Entry 4TUI (X-ray diffraction, 3.59 A resolution); this record covers chains C and A of the 8 polymer chains in the assembly.

# Chain C (and A)
Molecule: DNA double-strand break repair protein Mre11
From: Methanocaldococcus jannaschii
Notes: chain A of this document is another copy of the same molecule, construct and numbering; everything in this record applies to it too
UniProt: Q58719 (MRE11_METJA); residue numbers follow UniProt; this construct covers 1-333
Sequence (337 residues; each row starts with the number of its first residue; numbers below 1 keep their minus sign (Arg-3 is residue -3)):
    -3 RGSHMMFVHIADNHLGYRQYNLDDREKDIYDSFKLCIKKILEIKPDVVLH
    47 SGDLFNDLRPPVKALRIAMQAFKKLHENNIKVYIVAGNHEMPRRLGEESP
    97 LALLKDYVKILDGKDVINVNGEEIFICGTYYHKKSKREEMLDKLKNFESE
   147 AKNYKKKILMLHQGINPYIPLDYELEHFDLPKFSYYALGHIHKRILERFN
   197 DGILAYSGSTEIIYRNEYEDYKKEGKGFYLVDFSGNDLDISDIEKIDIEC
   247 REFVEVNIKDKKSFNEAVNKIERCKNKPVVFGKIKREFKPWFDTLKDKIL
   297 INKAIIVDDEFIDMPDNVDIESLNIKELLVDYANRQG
Not modelled in the structure: -3 to -1, 313-333 (chain A: 314-333)
Differences from the reference sequence: expression tag (-3 to 0)
Curated features (UniProtKB/Swiss-Prot):
  - active site: His85 (Proton donor)
  - binding site (Mn(2+)): Asp8, His10, Asp49, Asn84, His158, His186, His188
From the paper describing this entry:
  - mutagenesis - R55S, R89S: abolished binding to TP124/580
  - mutagenesis - R55S, R89S: decreased catalytic activity
  - mutagenesis - V58C/L99C, K129A, K132D, I302R, I302Y: decreased catalytic activity on DAR134
  - mutagenesis - K129A, K132D, I302Y: decreased catalytic activity on TP124/580
  - mutagenesis - I302R: unchanged catalytic activity on TP124/580
  - mutagenesis - K59C/E94C: decreased catalytic activity on reduced state
  - mutagenesis - K59C/E94C: increased catalytic activity on oxidized conditions

# How chain C and chain A interact
Pairs across the interface (23; chain C residue first):
  Phe260(C) with Leu91(A), hydrophobic
  Arg282(C) with Ile106(A), hydrogen bond (side chain-backbone)
  Glu283(C) with Gly92(A); Glu93(A); Glu94(A)
  Phe284(C) with Leu91(A), hydrophobic; Gly92(A)
  Lys285(C) with Asp108(A), salt bridge
  Pro286(C) with Tyr126(A)
  Trp287(C) with Pro88(A); Arg89(A); Arg90(A); Leu91(A), hydrophobic
  Asp289(C) with Asp108(A); Tyr126(A), hydrogen bond; Glu135(A)
  Thr290(C) with Glu135(A)
  Lys292(C) with Glu135(A); Asp138(A), salt bridge
  Asp304(C) with Lys101(A); Ile106(A)
  Asp305(C) with Lys101(A), salt bridge
  Glu306(C) with Glu94(A)
Other interface residues (no listed pair), chain C (15 interface residues in all): Lys257, Asp293
Other interface residues (no listed pair), chain A (14 interface residues in all): Met87

# Overview
Chain C and chain A form an interface of 15 and 14 residues respectively, with 2 hydrogen bonds and 3 salt
bridges. Polar contacts include Lys285(C)-Asp108(A), Lys292(C)-Asp138(A) and Asp305(C)-Lys101(A). The paper
reports that V58C/L99C, K129A and K132D of chain C, among others, reduce catalytic activity on DAR134; K129A,
K132D and I302Y of chain C reduce catalytic activity on TP124/580; 8 substitutions were tested in all.
Chain C and chain A are both DNA double-strand break repair protein Mre11 (Methanocaldococcus jannaschii); the
structure, Crystal structure of MjMre11-DNA1 complex, was determined by X-ray diffraction together with 4TUG
from the same study.
